1KSJ - chains A and B; structure by X-ray diffraction, 2.60 A resolution.

[Chain A]
Name: arf-like protein 2
Source organism: Mus musculus
UniProtKB: Q9D0J4 (ARL2_MOUSE); numbering as in UniProt (aligned over 1-184)
Amino-acid sequence (186 residues; row label = number of the first residue in the row; numbers below 1 keep their minus sign (Gly-1 is residue -1)):
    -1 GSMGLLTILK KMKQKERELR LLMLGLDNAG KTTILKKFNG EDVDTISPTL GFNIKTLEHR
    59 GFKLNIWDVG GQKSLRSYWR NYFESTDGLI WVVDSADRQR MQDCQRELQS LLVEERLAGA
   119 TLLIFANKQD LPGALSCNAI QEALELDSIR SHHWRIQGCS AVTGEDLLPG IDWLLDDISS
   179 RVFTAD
Not modelled in the structure: -1 to 14, 180-184
Modified positions: Mse1, Mse10 (selenomethionine); Mse21, Mse99 (selenomethionine; parent Met); Cys135 (s,s-(2-hydroxyethyl)thiocysteine; CME)
Sequence notes: cloning artifact (-1 to 0); engineered mutation Leu33 (Ser in Q9D0J4)
Bound ions: Mg2+: Thr30, Thr47 (together with GDP, GTP, phosphate ion)
Small-molecule neighbours: GDP / GTP: Leu24, Asp25, Asn26, Ala27, Gly28, Lys29, Thr30, Thr31, Val41, Ile44, Ser45, Pro46, Thr47, Asp66, Val67, Gly68, Gly69, Asn125, Lys126, Asp128, Leu129, Ser158, Ala159, Val160

[Chain B]
Name: Retinal rod rhodopsin-sensitive cgmp 3', 5'-cyclic phosphodiesterase delta-subunit
Source organism: Homo sapiens
Notes: EC 3.1.4.17
UniProtKB: O43924 (PDE6D_HUMAN); residues 1-150 here = UniProt positions 1-150
Amino-acid sequence (152 residues; row label = number of the first residue in the row; numbers below 1 keep their minus sign (Gly-1 is residue -1)):
    -1 GSMSAKDERA REILRGFKLN WMNLRDAETG KILWQGTEDL SVPGVEHEAR VPKKILKCKA
    59 VSRELNFSST EQMEKFRLEQ KVYFKGQCLE EWFFEFGFVI PNSTNTWQSL IEAAPESQMM
   119 PASVLTGNVI IETKFFDDDL LVSTSRVRLF YV
Not modelled in the structure: -1 to 1, 111-118
Modified positions: Mse1, Mse117, Mse118 (selenomethionine); Mse20, Mse71 (selenomethionine; parent Met); Cys86 (s,s-(2-hydroxyethyl)thiocysteine; CME)
Sequence notes: cloning artifact (-1 to 0)

[How chain A and chain B interact]
Pairs across the interface - 38 pairs, chain A then chain B:
  Lys34(A) - Arg23(B)
  Asn37(A) - Gln106(B)  hydrogen bond
  Gly38(A) - Thr27(B)
  Gly38(A) - Gly28(B)
  Gly38(A) - Lys29(B)
  Glu39(A) - Arg23(B)  salt bridge
  Glu39(A) - Gln106(B)  hydrogen bond
  Asp40(A) - Lys29(B)  salt bridge
  Leu48(A) - Ser101(B)
  Leu48(A) - Thr102(B)  hydrogen bond (backbone-backbone)
  Gly49(A) - Thr102(B)
  Gly49(A) - Asn103(B)
  Phe50(A) - Phe94(B)  hydrophobic
  Phe50(A) - Phe96(B)
  Phe50(A) - Asn103(B)  hydrogen bond (backbone-side chain)
  Phe50(A) - Thr104(B)  hydrogen bond (backbone-backbone)
  Asn51(A) - Thr104(B)  hydrogen bond
  Ile52(A) - Phe92(B)  hydrophobic
  Ile52(A) - Phe94(B)  hydrophobic
  Ile52(A) - Thr104(B)  hydrogen bond (backbone-backbone)
  Ile52(A) - Trp105(B)
  Ile52(A) - Gln106(B)  hydrogen bond (backbone-backbone)
  Lys53(A) - Gln106(B)  hydrogen bond
  Thr54(A) - Phe92(B)
  Thr54(A) - Trp105(B)
  Thr54(A) - Gln106(B)  hydrogen bond (backbone-backbone)
  Thr54(A) - Ser107(B)
  Thr54(A) - Leu108(B)  hydrogen bond (backbone-backbone)
  Glu56(A) - Leu108(B)
  Asn63(A) - Phe92(B)
  Trp65(A) - Phe92(B)  hydrophobic
  Trp65(A) - Phe94(B)
  Tyr76(A) - Phe96(B)  hydrophobic
  Tyr76(A) - Ile98(B)  hydrophobic
  Tyr76(A) - Pro99(B)
  Asn79(A) - Phe96(B)
  Tyr80(A) - Phe96(B)  hydrogen bond (side chain-backbone)
  Tyr80(A) - Ile98(B)
Other interface residues (no listed pair), chain A (20 interface residues in all): Leu55, Leu73
Other interface residues (no listed pair), chain B (21 interface residues in all): Glu62, Gln70, Glu93, Val97

[Summary]
20 residues of chain A and 21 residues of chain B are in contact, with 12 hydrogen bonds and 2 salt bridges.
Among the polar pairs are Glu39(A)-Arg23(B), Asp40(A)-Lys29(B) and Asn37(A)-Gln106(B). Ligands of chain A: GDP
/ GTP. Thr30(A) and Thr47(A) coordinate Mg2+.
Chain A is arf-like protein 2 (Mus musculus) and chain B is Retinal rod rhodopsin-sensitive cgmp 3', 5'-cyclic
phosphodiesterase delta-subunit (Homo sapiens); the structure, Complex of Arl2 and PDE delta, Crystal Form 2
(SeMet), was determined by X-ray diffraction (same publication as 1KSG and 1KSH).
